PDB entry 1IVP | X-ray diffraction, 2.50 A resolution | chains A and B

== Chain A (and B) ==
Name: HIV-2 protease
From: Human immunodeficiency virus 2
Notes: chain B of this document is another copy of the same molecule, construct and numbering; everything in this record applies to it too
UniProtKB: P04584 (POL_HV2RO); residues 1-99 here correspond to UniProt positions 86-184 (UniProt number = residue number + 85)
Sequence (99 residues; each row starts with the number of its first residue):
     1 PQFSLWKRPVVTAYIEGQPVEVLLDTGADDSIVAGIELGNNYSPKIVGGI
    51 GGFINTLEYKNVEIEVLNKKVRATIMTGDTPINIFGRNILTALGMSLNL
Sequence notes: conflict Leu57 (Lys142 in P04584)
Residues lining bound ligands: u75875 (1ZK; 4-[(2R)-3-{[(1S,2S,3R,4S)-1-(cyclohexylmethyl)-2,3-dihydroxy-5-methyl-4-({(1S,2R)-2-methyl-1-[(pyridin-2-ylmethyl)carba moyl]butyl}carbamoyl)hexyl]amino}-2-{[(naphthalen-1-yloxy)acetyl]amino}-3-oxopropyl]-1H-imidazol-3-ium): Arg8, Leu23, Asp25, Gly27, Ala28, Asp29, Asp30, Val47, Gly48, Gly49, Ile50, Pro81, Ile82, Ile84

== Chain A / chain B interface ==
Contacting residue pairs (78):
  Pro1(A) with Asn98(B); Leu99(B), hydrogen bond (backbone-backbone)
  Gln2(A) with Ser96(B); Leu97(B); Asn98(B), hydrogen bond
  Phe3(A) with Ser96(B); Leu97(B), hydrogen bond (backbone-backbone)
  Leu5(A) with Thr26(B); Arg87(B), hydrogen bond (backbone-side chain); Leu90(B), hydrophobic; Thr91(B); Met95(B); Ser96(B)
  Trp6(A) with Arg87(B); Thr91(B)
  Arg8(A) with Asp29(B), salt bridge; Arg87(B)
  Pro9(A) with Thr26(B)
  Leu24(A) with Thr26(B), hydrogen bond (backbone-side chain)
  Asp25(A) with Asp25(B); Thr26(B); Gly27(B)
  Thr26(A) with Pro9(B); Leu24(B), hydrogen bond (side chain-backbone); Asp25(B); Thr26(B), hydrogen bond (side chain-backbone); Leu97(B)
  Gly27(A) with Asp25(B)
  Asp29(A) with Arg8(B), salt bridge
  Gly48(A) with Ile50(B)
  Gly49(A) with Ile50(B)
  Ile50(A) with Gly48(B); Gly49(B); Ile50(B), hydrogen bond (backbone-backbone); Gly52(B); Ile54(B); Thr80(B)
  Gly51(A) with Ile50(B), hydrogen bond (backbone-backbone); Gly51(B); Gly52(B)
  Gly52(A) with Ile50(B), hydrogen bond (backbone-backbone); Gly51(B)
  Ile54(A) with Ile50(B), hydrophobic; Gly51(B)
  Leu67(A) with Leu99(B), hydrophobic
  Arg87(A) with Leu5(B), hydrogen bond (side chain-backbone); Trp6(B), hydrogen bond (side chain-backbone); Lys7(B); Arg8(B); Pro9(B)
  Thr91(A) with Leu5(B); Trp6(B)
  Leu93(A) with Leu99(B)
  Met95(A) with Leu5(B); Leu97(B), hydrophobic; Asn98(B); Leu99(B), hydrophobic
  Ser96(A) with Phe3(B); Leu5(B); Leu97(B); Asn98(B), hydrogen bond (backbone-backbone)
  Leu97(A) with Gln2(B); Phe3(B), hydrogen bond (backbone-backbone); Pro9(B), hydrophobic; Leu24(B), hydrophobic; Thr26(B); Ser96(B)
  Asn98(A) with Pro1(B); Gln2(B); Met95(B); Ser96(B), hydrogen bond (backbone-backbone); Asn98(B), hydrogen bond
  Leu99(A) with Pro1(B); Leu67(B); Lys69(B); Leu93(B); Gly94(B); Met95(B), hydrophobic
Other interface residues (no listed pair), chain A (33 interface residues in all): Lys7, Leu23, Phe53, Thr80, Pro81, Leu90
Other interface residues (no listed pair), chain B (37 interface residues in all): Leu23, Val47, Phe53, Pro81, Ile84

== Summary ==
The interface between chain A and chain B involves 33 residues on one side and 37 on the other; the contacts
include 16 hydrogen bonds and 2 salt bridges. Among the polar pairs are Arg8(A)-Asp29(B), Gln2(A)-Asn98(B) and
Leu5(A)-Arg87(B). Chain A binds u75875.
Chain A and chain B are both HIV-2 protease (Human immunodeficiency virus 2); the structure, The
crystallographic structure of the protease from human immunodeficiency virus type 2 with two synthetic
peptidic ..., was determined by X-ray diffraction (same publication as 1IVQ).
